Entry 3STF (X-ray diffraction, 1.90 A resolution); this record covers chains A and C of the 4 polymer chains in the assembly.

== Chain A (and C) ==
Protein: 2-dehydro-3-deoxyphosphooctonate aldolase
From: Neisseria meningitidis
Notes: EC 2.5.1.55; chain C of this document is another copy of the same molecule, construct and numbering; everything in this record applies to it too
Reference sequence: Q9JZ55 (KDSA_NEIMB); numbering as in UniProt (aligned over 1-280)
Sequence (280 residues; numbered 1 to 280; the number before each row is that of its first residue):
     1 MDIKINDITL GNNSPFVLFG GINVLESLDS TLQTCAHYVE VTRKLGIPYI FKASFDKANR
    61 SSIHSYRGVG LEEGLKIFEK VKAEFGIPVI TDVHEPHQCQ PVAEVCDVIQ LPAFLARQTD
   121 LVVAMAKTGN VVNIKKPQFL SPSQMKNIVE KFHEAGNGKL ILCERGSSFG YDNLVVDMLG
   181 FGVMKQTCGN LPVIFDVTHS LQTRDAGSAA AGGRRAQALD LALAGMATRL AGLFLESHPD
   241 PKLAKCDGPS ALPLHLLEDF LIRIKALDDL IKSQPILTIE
Not modelled in the structure: 203-212, 238-253, 277-280 (chain C: 203-213, 239-252, 278-280)
Differences from the reference sequence: engineered mutation A211 (Ser in Q9JZ55)

== Interface between chain A and chain C ==
Contacting residue pairs - 54 pairs, chain A then chain C:
  A58(A) - R117(C)
  A58(A) - Q118(C)
  A58(A) - T119(C)  hydrogen bond (backbone-backbone)
  N59(A) - R117(C)
  N59(A) - T119(C)
  N59(A) - K151(C)  hydrogen bond
  R60(A) - T119(C)  hydrogen bond (backbone-side chain)
  R60(A) - D120(C)  salt bridge
  R60(A) - K151(C)
  S62(A) - E154(C)  hydrogen bond
  I63(A) - T119(C)
  I63(A) - V123(C)  hydrophobic
  I63(A) - K151(C)
  I63(A) - E154(C)  hydrogen bond (backbone-side chain)
  R67(A) - D120(C)  salt bridge
  E95(A) - E95(C)
  E95(A) - Q118(C)  hydrogen bond
  F114(A) - F114(C)
  F114(A) - R117(C)
  F114(A) - F139(C)  hydrophobic
  L115(A) - L115(C)  hydrophobic
  R117(A) - A58(C)
  R117(A) - N59(C)  hydrogen bond (backbone-side chain)
  Q118(A) - A58(C)
  Q118(A) - F114(C)
  T119(A) - A58(C)  hydrogen bond (backbone-backbone)
  T119(A) - R60(C)  hydrogen bond (side chain-backbone)
  T119(A) - I63(C)
  D120(A) - R60(C)  salt bridge
  D120(A) - R67(C)  salt bridge
  Q138(A) - F139(C)
  F139(A) - Q138(C)
  F139(A) - F139(C)  hydrophobic
  F139(A) - S168(C)
  S141(A) - Y171(C)
  S141(A) - D172(C)  hydrogen bond
  P142(A) - Y171(C)
  Q144(A) - D172(C)
  K151(A) - R60(C)  hydrogen bond (side chain-backbone)
  K151(A) - S61(C)
  K151(A) - I63(C)
  E154(A) - I63(C)
  E154(A) - H64(C)  salt bridge
  A155(A) - I63(C)
  S167(A) - Y171(C)
  S168(A) - F139(C)
  S168(A) - S168(C)
  Y171(A) - S141(C)
  Y171(A) - P142(C)
  Y171(A) - S167(C)
  Y171(A) - D177(C)  hydrogen bond
  D172(A) - S141(C)  hydrogen bond
  D172(A) - Q144(C)  hydrogen bond
  D177(A) - Y171(C)  hydrogen bond
Other interface residues (no listed pair), chain A (29 interface residues in all): P96, V123, S143
Other interface residues (no listed pair), chain C (33 interface residues in all): D56, S62, H94, P96, S143, A155

== Overview ==
29 residues of chain A face 33 of chain C across their interface; the contacts include 15 hydrogen bonds and 5
salt bridges. Polar pairs include R60(A)-D120(C), R67(A)-D120(C) and E154(A)-H64(C).
Both chains are 2-dehydro-3-deoxyphosphooctonate aldolase (Neisseria meningitidis). Entry 3STF (Crystal
structure of a mutant (S211A) of 3-deoxy-D-manno-octulosonate 8-phosphate synthase (KDO8PS) from Neisseria
meningitidis) was determined by X-ray diffraction together with 3STC, 3STE and 3STG from the same study.
